PDB entry 5MLC | electron microscopy, 3.60 A resolution | chains A and F of the 32 polymer chains in the assembly

[Chain A]
Molecule: 23S ribosomal RNA, chloroplastic
From: Spinacia oleracea
Sequence (2811 nucleotides; each row starts with the number of its first residue):
     1 UUCAAACGAG GAAAGGCUUA CGGUGGAUAC CUAGGCACCC AGAGACGAGG AAGGGCGUAU
    61 UAAUCGACGA AAUGCUUCGG GGAGUUGAAA AUAAGCAGAG AUCCGGAGAU UCCCGAAUAG
   121 GUCAACCUUU CGAACUUCUG CUGAAUCCAU GGGCAGGCAA GAGACAACCU GGCGAACUGA
   181 AACAUCUUAG UAGCCAGAGG AAAAGAAAGC AAAAGCGAUU CCCGUAGUAG CGGCGAGCGA
   241 AAUGGGAGCA GCCUAAACCG UGAAAACGGG GUUGUGGGAG AGCAAUACAA GCGUCGUGCU
   301 GCUAGGCGAA UCAGUGGAGU GCGGAACCCU AGAUGGUGAA AGUCCAGUAG CCGAAAGCAU
   361 CACUAGCUUA UGCUCUGACC CGAGUAGCAU GGGGCACGUG GAAUCCCGUG UGAAUCAGCA
   421 AGGACCACCU UGCAAGGCUA AAUACUCCUG GGUGACCGAU AGCGAAGUAG UACCGUGAGG
   481 GAAGGGUGAA AAGAACCCCC AUCGGGGAGU GAAAUAGAAC AUGAAACCGU AAGCUCUCAA
   541 GCAGUGGGAG GGGGACCAGA CCCUGACCGC GUGCCUGUUG AAGAAUGAGC CGGCGACUCA
   601 UAGGCAGUGG CUUGGUUAAG GGAACCCACC GGAGCCGUAG CGAAAGCGAG UCUUCAUAGG
   661 GCAAUUGUCA CUGCUUAUGG ACCCGAACCU GGGUGAUCUA UCCAUGACCA GGAUGAAGCU
   721 UGGGUGAAAC UAAGUGGAGG UCCGAACCGA CUGAUGUUGA AGAAUCAGCG GAUGAGUUGU
   781 GGUUAGGGGU GAAAUGCCAC UCGAACCCAG AGCUAGCUGG UUCUCCCCGA AAUGCGUUGA
   841 GGCGCAGCAG UUGACUGGAC AUCUAGGGGU AAAGCACUGU UUCGGUGCGG GCCGCGAGAG
   901 CGGUACCAAA UCGAGGCAAA CUCUGAAUAC UAGAUAUGAC CUCCAAAUAA CAGGGGUCAA
   961 GGUCGGCCAG UGAGACGAUG GGGGAUAAGC UUCAUCGUCG AGAGGGAAAC AGCCCGGAUC
  1021 ACCAGCUAAG GCCCCUAAAU GACCGCUCAG UGAUAAAGGA GGUAGGGGUG CAGAGACAGC
  1081 CAGGAGGUUU GCCUAGAAGC AGCCACCCUU GAAAGAGUGC GUAAUAGCUC ACUGAUCGAG
  1141 CGCUCUUGCG CCGAAGAUGA ACGGGGCUAA GCGGUCUGCC GAAGCUGUGG GAUGUAAAAA
  1201 AACAUCGGUA GGGGAGCGUU CCGUGUUAGG GAGAAACGCG UGCGUGAGCC GCGUUGGACG
  1261 AAGCGGAAGC GAGAAUGUCG GCUUGAGUAA CGCAAACAUU GGUGAGAAUC CAAUGCCCCG
  1321 AAAACCUAAG GGUUCCUCCG CAAGGUUCGU CCACGGAGGG UGAGUCAGGG CCUAAGAUCA
  1381 GGCCGAAAGG CGUAGUCGAU GGACAACAGG UGAAUAUUCC UGUACUACCC CUUGUUGGUC
  1441 CCGAGGGACG GAGGAGGCUA GGUUAGCCGA AAGAUGGUUA UCGGUUCAAG GACGCAAGGU
  1501 GACCCUGUUU UUCAGGGUAA GAAGGGGUAG AGAAAAUGCC UCGAGCCAAU GUUCGAGUAC
  1561 CAGGCGCUAC GGCGCUGAAG UAACCGAUGC CAUACUCCCA GGAAAAGCUC GAACGACCUU
  1621 CAACAAAAGG GUACCUGUAC CCGAAACCGA CACAGGUAGG UAGGUAGAGA AUACCUAGGG
  1681 GCGCGAGACA ACUCUCUCUA AGGAACUCGG CAAAAUAGCC CCGUAACUUC GGGAGAAGGG
  1741 GUGCCCCCUC ACAAAGGGGG UCGAAGUGAC CAGGCCCGGG CGACUGUUUA CCAAAAACAC
  1801 AGGUCUCCGC AAAGUCGUAA GACCAUGUAU GGGGGCUGAC GCCUGCCCAG UGCCGGAAGG
  1861 UCAAGGAAGU UGGUGACCUG AUGACAGGGG AGCCGGCGAC CGAAGCCCCG GUGAACGGCG
  1921 GCCGUAACUA UAACGGUCCU AAGGUAGCGA AAUUCCUUGU CGGGUAAGUU CCGACCCGCA
  1981 CGAAAGGCGU AACGAUCUGG GCACUGUCUC GGAGAGAGGC UCGGUGAAAU AGACAUGUCU
  2041 GUGAAGAUGC GGACUACCUG CACCUGGACA GAAAGACCCU AUGAAGCUUU ACUGUUCCCU
  2101 GGGAUUGGCU UUGGGCUUUU CCUGCGCAGC UUAGGUGGAA GGCGAAGAAG GCCCCCUUCC
  2161 GGGGGGGCCC GAGCCAUCAG UGAGAUACCA CUCUGGAAGA GCUAGAAUUC UAACCUUGUG
  2221 UCAGGACCUA CGGGCCAAGG GACAUUCUCA GGUAGACAGU UUCUAUGGGG CGUAGGCCUC
  2281 CCAAAAGGUA ACGGAGGCGU GCAAAGGUUU CCUCGGGCCG GACGGAGAUU GGCCCUCGAG
  2341 UGCAAAGGCA GAAGGGAGCU UGACUGCAAG ACCCACCCGU CGAGCAGGGA CGAAAGUCGG
  2401 CCUUAGUGAU CCGACGGUGC CGAGUGGAAG GGCCGUCGCU CAACGGAUAA AAGUUACUCU
  2461 AGGGAUAACA GGCUGAUCUU CCCCAAGAGU UCACAUCGAC GGGAAGGUUU GGCACCUCGA
  2521 UGUCGGCUCU UCGCCACCUG GGGCUGUAGU AUGUUCCAAG GGUUGGGCUG UUCGCCCAUU
  2581 AAAGCGGUAC GUGAGCUGGG UUCAGAACGU CGUGAGACAG UUCGGUCCAU AUCCGGUGUG
  2641 GGCGUUAGAG CAUUGAGAGG ACCUUUCCCU AGUACGAGAG GACCGGGAAG GACGCACCUC
  2701 UGGUGUACCA GUUAUCGUGC CCACGGUAAA CGCUGGGUAG CCAAGUGCGG AGCGGAUAAC
  2761 UGCUGAAAGC AUCUAAGUAG UAAGCCCACC CCAAGAUGAG UGCUCUCCUA U
Disordered / not traced: 283-297, 363-372, 943-951, 1502-1521, 1926-1932

[Chain F]
Protein: 50S ribosomal protein L4, chloroplastic
From: Spinacia oleracea
UniProt: O49937 (RK4_SPIOL); numbering as in UniProt (aligned over 1-293)
Chain sequence (293 residues; row label = number of the first residue in the row):
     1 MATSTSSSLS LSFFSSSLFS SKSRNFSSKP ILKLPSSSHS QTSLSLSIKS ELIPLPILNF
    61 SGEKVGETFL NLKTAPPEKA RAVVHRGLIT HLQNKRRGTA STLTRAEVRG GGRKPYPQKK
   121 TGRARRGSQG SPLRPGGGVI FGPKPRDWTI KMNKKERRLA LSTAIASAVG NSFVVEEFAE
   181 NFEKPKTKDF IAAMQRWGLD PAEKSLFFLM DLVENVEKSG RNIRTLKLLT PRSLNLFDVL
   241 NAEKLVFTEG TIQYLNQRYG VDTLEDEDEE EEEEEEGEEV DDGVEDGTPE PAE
Disordered / not traced: 1-55, 261-293

[Chain A / chain F interface]
Pairs across the interface (160):
  C36(A) - Ser101(F)  hydrogen bond to the sugar
  A37(A) - Thr99(F)  base contact
  A37(A) - Ser101(F)  sugar contact
  A37(A) - Pro145(F)  sugar contact
  C38(A) - Arg97(F)  hydrogen bond to the base
  C38(A) - Thr99(F)  sugar contact
  C328(A) - Lys188(F)  salt bridge to the phosphate
  C329(A) - Thr187(F)  base contact
  C329(A) - Ile191(F)  base contact
  C329(A) - Asn222(F)  hydrogen bond to the base
  U330(A) - Pro185(F)  phosphate contact
  U330(A) - Lys186(F)  phosphate contact
  U330(A) - Thr187(F)  hydrogen bond to the phosphate
  U330(A) - Lys218(F)  base contact
  U330(A) - Arg221(F)  hydrogen bond to the phosphate
  A331(A) - Arg221(F)  salt bridge to the phosphate
  A331(A) - Asn222(F)  phosphate contact
  G332(A) - Asn222(F)  sugar contact
  G332(A) - Arg224(F)  sugar contact
  A349(A) - Arg221(F)  hydrogen bond to the sugar
  G452(A) - Arg97(F)  base contact
  U453(A) - Arg97(F)  hydrogen bond to the base
  G454(A) - Arg97(F)  sugar contact
  G454(A) - Thr99(F)  hydrogen bond to the base
  A455(A) - Leu92(F)  hydrogen bond to the base
  A455(A) - Gln93(F)  base contact
  A455(A) - Arg96(F)  hydrogen bond to the base
  A455(A) - Arg97(F)  hydrogen bond to the phosphate
  A455(A) - Gly98(F)  hydrogen bond to the phosphate
  C456(A) - Arg96(F)  salt bridge to the phosphate
  C456(A) - Thr99(F)  sugar contact
  C456(A) - Ala100(F)  phosphate contact
  U460(A) - Pro135(F)  phosphate contact
  A461(A) - Pro135(F)  phosphate contact
  A461(A) - Gly136(F)  hydrogen bond to the phosphate
  G462(A) - Val139(F)  phosphate contact
  C463(A) - Leu103(F)  phosphate contact
  G464(A) - Val108(F)  phosphate contact
  G464(A) - Arg109(F)  hydrogen bond to the phosphate
  G470(A) - Arg109(F)  hydrogen bond to the base
  G480(A) - Arg113(F)  hydrogen bond to the sugar
  G481(A) - Gly110(F)  phosphate contact
  G481(A) - Gly111(F)  hydrogen bond to the phosphate
  C594(A) - Leu133(F)  base contact
  G595(A) - Leu133(F)  sugar contact
  G595(A) - Ile140(F)  phosphate contact
  A596(A) - Ile140(F)  sugar contact
  A596(A) - Phe141(F)  phosphate contact
  C597(A) - Phe141(F)  sugar contact
  U598(A) - Phe141(F)  base contact
  C599(A) - Arg146(F)  hydrogen bond to the phosphate
  A600(A) - Arg146(F)  salt bridge to the phosphate
  G609(A) - Val83(F)  sugar contact
  G609(A) - Arg86(F)  hydrogen bond to the base
  G609(A) - Asn153(F)  base contact
  G609(A) - Glu156(F)  hydrogen bond to the sugar
  G610(A) - Glu156(F)  sugar contact
  G610(A) - Leu159(F)  phosphate contact
  C611(A) - Lys155(F)  sugar contact
  U616(A) - Lys151(F)  hydrogen bond to the phosphate
  U616(A) - Asn153(F)  sugar contact
  U616(A) - Lys155(F)  salt bridge to the phosphate
  U617(A) - Lys151(F)  salt bridge to the phosphate
  U617(A) - Asn153(F)  phosphate contact
  U617(A) - Lys154(F)  hydrogen bond to the phosphate
  G622(A) - Arg232(F)  hydrogen bond to the sugar
  A623(A) - Glu217(F)  base contact
  A623(A) - Arg232(F)  salt bridge to the phosphate
  C626(A) - His91(F)  hydrogen bond to the sugar
  C626(A) - Asn94(F)  phosphate contact
  C626(A) - Lys95(F)  sugar contact
  C627(A) - Asn94(F)  hydrogen bond to the phosphate
  C627(A) - Arg157(F)  salt bridge to the phosphate
  C627(A) - Arg232(F)  base contact
  C627(A) - Leu234(F)  hydrogen bond to the sugar
  A628(A) - Arg157(F)  salt bridge to the phosphate
  A628(A) - Pro231(F)  hydrogen bond to the sugar
  A628(A) - Arg232(F)  sugar contact
  A628(A) - Leu234(F)  sugar contact
  A628(A) - Tyr259(F)  phosphate contact
  C629(A) - Arg158(F)  salt bridge to the phosphate
  C629(A) - Arg258(F)  salt bridge to the phosphate
  C629(A) - Tyr259(F)  hydrogen bond to the phosphate
  C630(A) - Arg258(F)  salt bridge to the phosphate
  G631(A) - Lys154(F)  hydrogen bond to the base
  G632(A) - Lys154(F)  base contact
  C669(A) - Lys151(F)  hydrogen bond to the sugar
  C669(A) - Asn153(F)  hydrogen bond to the sugar
  A670(A) - Arg86(F)  hydrogen bond to the sugar
  A670(A) - Lys151(F)  salt bridge to the phosphate
  A670(A) - Met152(F)  sugar contact
  C671(A) - Arg86(F)  hydrogen bond to the sugar
  C671(A) - Ile150(F)  sugar contact
  C671(A) - Lys151(F)  hydrogen bond to the phosphate
  G680(A) - Phe141(F)  base contact
  C682(A) - Phe141(F)  phosphate contact
  C683(A) - Phe141(F)  phosphate contact
  C684(A) - Arg105(F)  salt bridge to the phosphate
  C684(A) - Pro132(F)  phosphate contact
  C684(A) - Leu133(F)  sugar contact
  G685(A) - Arg105(F)  salt bridge to the phosphate
  G685(A) - Lys114(F)  phosphate contact
  G685(A) - Gln118(F)  hydrogen bond to the sugar
  G685(A) - Arg125(F)  hydrogen bond to the sugar
  G685(A) - Gly127(F)  phosphate contact
  A686(A) - Lys114(F)  salt bridge to the phosphate
  A686(A) - Gln118(F)  hydrogen bond to the sugar
  A686(A) - Arg126(F)  phosphate contact
  A686(A) - Gly127(F)  phosphate contact
  A687(A) - Lys114(F)  phosphate contact
  C807(A) - Arg113(F)  salt bridge to the phosphate
  C808(A) - Arg113(F)  salt bridge to the phosphate
  A809(A) - Gly112(F)  phosphate contact
  G812(A) - Thr104(F)  base contact
  G812(A) - Arg105(F)  hydrogen bond to the sugar
  G812(A) - Ala106(F)  base contact
  U818(A) - Arg125(F)  hydrogen bond to the base
  G1223(A) - Phe237(F)  sugar contact
  U1224(A) - Lys204(F)  phosphate contact
  U1224(A) - Phe237(F)  phosphate contact
  G1225(A) - Lys204(F)  salt bridge to the phosphate
  U1226(A) - Arg224(F)  base contact
  G1265(A) - His85(F)  hydrogen bond to the sugar
  G1265(A) - Ile89(F)  sugar contact
  G1266(A) - Ile89(F)  sugar contact
  A1267(A) - Gln93(F)  sugar contact
  A1267(A) - Arg96(F)  sugar contact
  A1267(A) - Trp148(F)  phosphate contact
  A1268(A) - Arg146(F)  salt bridge to the phosphate
  A1268(A) - Trp148(F)  phosphate contact
  G1269(A) - Thr102(F)  base contact
  G1269(A) - Val139(F)  base contact
  G1269(A) - Phe141(F)  sugar contact
  G1269(A) - Pro143(F)  phosphate contact
  A1275(A) - Leu133(F)  base contact
  U1276(A) - Gly122(F)  base contact
  U1276(A) - Arg123(F)  base contact
  U1276(A) - Ala124(F)  base contact
  U1276(A) - Arg125(F)  salt bridge to the phosphate
  G1277(A) - Ala124(F)  phosphate contact
  G1277(A) - Leu133(F)  hydrogen bond to the base
  U1278(A) - Ala124(F)  phosphate contact
  U1278(A) - Arg126(F)  sugar contact
  U1278(A) - Leu133(F)  sugar contact
  U1278(A) - Arg134(F)  sugar contact
  U1278(A) - Pro135(F)  sugar contact
  C1279(A) - Arg134(F)  salt bridge to the phosphate
  C1279(A) - Pro135(F)  sugar contact
  A2073(A) - Lys120(F)  phosphate contact
  A2073(A) - Gly122(F)  phosphate contact
  A2074(A) - Lys119(F)  hydrogen bond to the sugar
  A2074(A) - Lys120(F)  hydrogen bond to the phosphate
  A2074(A) - Thr121(F)  phosphate contact
  A2074(A) - Gly122(F)  phosphate contact
  A2074(A) - Arg125(F)  base contact
  G2075(A) - Lys119(F)  salt bridge to the phosphate
  U2460(A) - Lys119(F)  phosphate contact
  A2461(A) - Gln118(F)  phosphate contact
  A2461(A) - Lys119(F)  salt bridge to the phosphate
  G2462(A) - Arg125(F)  salt bridge to the phosphate
Other interface residues (no listed pair), chain A (83 interface residues in all): C39, A333, G479, C625, U672
Other interface residues (no listed pair), chain F (85 interface residues in all): Ala80, Tyr116, Ser128, Ser131, Gly142, Lys144, Asp147, Ser219, Tyr254

[Overview]
83 residues of chain A face 85 of chain F across their interface; the contacts include 43 hydrogen bonds and
25 salt bridges. Polar contacts include C38(A)-Arg97(F), C329(A)-Asn222(F) and U453(A)-Arg97(F).
Here chain A is 23S ribosomal RNA, chloroplastic and chain F is 50S ribosomal protein L4, chloroplastic, both
from Spinacia oleracea. Entry 5MLC (Cryo-EM structure of the spinach chloroplast ribosome reveals the location
of plastid-specific ribosomal proteins and extensions) was determined by electron microscopy.
